PDB entry 7XN4 | electron microscopy, 3.35 A resolution | chains A and B of the 4 polymer chains in the assembly

# Chain A
Protein: Caspase-3
Organism: Homo sapiens
Notes: EC 3.4.22.56
Reference sequence: P42574 (CASP3_HUMAN); numbering as in UniProt (aligned over 1-277)
Sequence (277 residues; each row starts with the number of its first residue):
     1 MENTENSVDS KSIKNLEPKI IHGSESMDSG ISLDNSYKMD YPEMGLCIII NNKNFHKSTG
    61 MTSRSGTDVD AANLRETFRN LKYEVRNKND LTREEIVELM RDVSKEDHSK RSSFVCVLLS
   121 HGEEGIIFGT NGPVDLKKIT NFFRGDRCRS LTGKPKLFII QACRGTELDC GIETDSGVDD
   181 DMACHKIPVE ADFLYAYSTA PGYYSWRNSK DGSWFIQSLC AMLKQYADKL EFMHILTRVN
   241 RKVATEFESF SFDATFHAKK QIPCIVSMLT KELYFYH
Not modelled in the structure: 1-34, 164-184, 250-260, 277
UniProt features mapped onto this chain:
  - active site: H121, C163
  - modified residue: M1 (N-acetylmethionine), K11 (N6-acetyllysine), S26 (Phosphoserine), C163 (S-nitrosocysteine), R207 (Microbial infection: ADP-riboxanated arginine)
  - mutagenesis: D9 (D9A: In P3-D3A mutant; abolished cleavage and activation, leading to prevent thiol protease activity; when associated with A-28 and A-175), D28 (D28A: In P3-D3A mutant; abolished cleavage and activation, leading to prevent thiol protease activity; when associated with A-9 and A-175), D175 (D175A: In P3-D3A mutant; abolished cleavage and activation, leading to prevent thiol protease activity; when associated with A-9 and A-28), R207 (R207A: Abolished ADP-riboxanation by C.violaceum CopC)

# Chain B
Protein: Arginine ADP-riboxanase CopC
Organism: Chromobacterium violaceum
Notes: EC 4.3.99.-
Reference sequence: Q7NWF2 (Q7NWF2_CHRVO); residues 1-487 here = UniProt positions 1-487
Sequence (487 residues; each row starts with the number of its first residue):
     1 MRVENHSPSL SKLNPPEAGS GDPTAIGRRL SGIRRAPLPH VSAGSDGEAA AAGKIGAFLR
    61 KAVAAQSYGL MFANGKLFEA TGDALEKRGQ YGFSALQRLD GLSRRNLAAV EARLGALDSA
   121 ERGLKERIMT GAWHFRHQSN AALDDGKTAA IASNHLLARE SRSSGGNTFA GDKALLSNHD
   181 FVFFGVEFSG RGKQDKPLNH KHSTMDFGAN AYVVPDTLPA CRHGYLTLTD HFFNRVPGGR
   241 EAEHQDFVGS FPQMGAETGR WIHEGKYRQN APIFNYRDMK AAVALHLIEF LRDSKDAAFK
   301 AYVFDQAMQS GQALDRVLNS VFQAEFHIPR LMATTDYAKH PLRPMLLKEA VDSVNLPALS
   361 GLVSSKGDAV TAMWHAIDKG KDAVAAHLLG NWRFEAGDFA SAPPGFYHEL NYALSEHGAS
   421 VYILDQFLSR GWAAVNAPFE HVNSGETMLD NAVKYGNREM AAALIKHGAD RNLLSEWNGG
   481 KLDALLA
Not modelled in the structure: 1-48, 471-487
UniProt features mapped onto this chain:
  - active site: E325
  - binding site (NAD(+)): H137, Q138, S139, L143, A150, A152, N154, L157, N167, F183, H202, D230, E325
  - binding site (nicotinamide): H137, F183, F184, H202, F207, E325
  - binding site (ADP-D-ribose): S139, L143, A152, N154, L157, G166, N167, T168, F183, F207, D230
  - site (Important for catalytic activity): H137, F183, F207, D230
  - mutagenesis: I55 to L59 (Abolished interaction with host calmodulin), F58 to L59 (Abolished interaction with host calmodulin), L59 to R60 (Abolished interaction with host calmodulin), L59 (L59A: Abolished interaction with host calmodulin), F93 (F93A: Abolished interaction with host calmodulin; when associated with A-159 and A-330), H137 (H137A: Does not affect ADP-riboxanase activity), R159 (R159A: Abolished interaction with host calmodulin; when associated with A-93 and A-330. Abolished interaction with host calmodulin; when associated with A-330), D172 (D172A: Abolished ADP-riboxanase activity and ability to inhibit host cell caspases; D172E: Abolished deamination step without affecting the arginine ADP-ribosylation step), F183 (F183A: Does not affect ADP-riboxanase activity. Abolished ADP-riboxanase activity; when associated with A-207), E187 (E187A: In EH/AA mutant; abolished arginine ADP-riboxanation of host CASP4/CASP11; when associated with A-327), F207 (F207A: Does not affect ADP-riboxanase activity. Abolished ADP-riboxanase activity; when associated with A-183), D230 (D230A: Abolished ADP-riboxanase activity and ability to inhibit host cell caspases), 10 further mutagenesis entries in UniProt
Small-molecule neighbours: NAD (nicotinamide-adenine-dinucleotide): R136, H137, S139, A141, A142, L143, A150, I151, A152, N154, L157, S163, G166, N167, T168, F183, F184, G185, H202, F207, D230, E325

# Interface between chain A and chain B
Residue-residue contacts (33; chain A residue first):
  N54(A) with H417(B)
  D68(A) with Y407(B)
  V69(A) with Y407(B)
  A72(A) with Y407(B), hydrophobic
  R75(A) with H441(B), hydrogen bond (side chain-backbone)
  N87(A) with V442(B); N443(B), hydrogen bond (backbone-backbone)
  K88(A) with N443(B); S444(B)
  N89(A) with Y412(B); V442(B); N443(B), hydrogen bond (backbone-side chain)
  D90(A) with K454(B), hydrogen bond (backbone-side chain); Y455(B), hydrogen bond
  Y203(A) with R260(B)
  Y204(A) with F232(B); F233(B); N234(B), hydrogen bond (side chain-backbone); R235(B)
  S205(A) with F233(B)
  W206(A) with T204(B); F233(B); R235(B), hydrogen bond (side chain-backbone); V236(B); P237(B), hydrophobic; E241(B)
  R207(A) with N167(B), hydrogen bond (side chain-backbone); T168(B); F169(B); D172(B), salt bridge; F233(B)
  N208(A) with T204(B); M205(B)
Also at the interface, not in a pair above, chain A (16 interface residues in all): S209
Also at the interface, not in a pair above, chain B (25 interface residues in all): S203, D230

# In short
16 residues of chain A and 25 residues of chain B are in contact; the contacts include 8 hydrogen bonds and 1
salt bridge. Polar pairs include R207(A)-D172(B), R75(A)-H441(B) and N89(A)-N443(B). Bound to chain B: NAD.
Here chain A is Caspase-3 (Homo sapiens) and chain B is Arginine ADP-riboxanase CopC (Chromobacterium
violaceum). Entry 7XN4 (Cryo-EM structure of CopC-CaM-caspase-3 with NAD+) was determined by electron
microscopy together with 7XN5 and 7XN6 from the same study.
